6O6C - chains A and G of the 13 polymer chains in the assembly; structure by electron microscopy, 3.10 A resolution.

[Chain A]
Name: DNA-directed RNA polymerase II subunit RPB1
Organism: Saccharomyces cerevisiae
Notes: EC 2.7.7.6
UniProt: P04050 (RPB1_YEAST); residues 1-1733 here = UniProt positions 1-1733
Amino-acid sequence (1733 residues; each row starts with the number of its first residue):
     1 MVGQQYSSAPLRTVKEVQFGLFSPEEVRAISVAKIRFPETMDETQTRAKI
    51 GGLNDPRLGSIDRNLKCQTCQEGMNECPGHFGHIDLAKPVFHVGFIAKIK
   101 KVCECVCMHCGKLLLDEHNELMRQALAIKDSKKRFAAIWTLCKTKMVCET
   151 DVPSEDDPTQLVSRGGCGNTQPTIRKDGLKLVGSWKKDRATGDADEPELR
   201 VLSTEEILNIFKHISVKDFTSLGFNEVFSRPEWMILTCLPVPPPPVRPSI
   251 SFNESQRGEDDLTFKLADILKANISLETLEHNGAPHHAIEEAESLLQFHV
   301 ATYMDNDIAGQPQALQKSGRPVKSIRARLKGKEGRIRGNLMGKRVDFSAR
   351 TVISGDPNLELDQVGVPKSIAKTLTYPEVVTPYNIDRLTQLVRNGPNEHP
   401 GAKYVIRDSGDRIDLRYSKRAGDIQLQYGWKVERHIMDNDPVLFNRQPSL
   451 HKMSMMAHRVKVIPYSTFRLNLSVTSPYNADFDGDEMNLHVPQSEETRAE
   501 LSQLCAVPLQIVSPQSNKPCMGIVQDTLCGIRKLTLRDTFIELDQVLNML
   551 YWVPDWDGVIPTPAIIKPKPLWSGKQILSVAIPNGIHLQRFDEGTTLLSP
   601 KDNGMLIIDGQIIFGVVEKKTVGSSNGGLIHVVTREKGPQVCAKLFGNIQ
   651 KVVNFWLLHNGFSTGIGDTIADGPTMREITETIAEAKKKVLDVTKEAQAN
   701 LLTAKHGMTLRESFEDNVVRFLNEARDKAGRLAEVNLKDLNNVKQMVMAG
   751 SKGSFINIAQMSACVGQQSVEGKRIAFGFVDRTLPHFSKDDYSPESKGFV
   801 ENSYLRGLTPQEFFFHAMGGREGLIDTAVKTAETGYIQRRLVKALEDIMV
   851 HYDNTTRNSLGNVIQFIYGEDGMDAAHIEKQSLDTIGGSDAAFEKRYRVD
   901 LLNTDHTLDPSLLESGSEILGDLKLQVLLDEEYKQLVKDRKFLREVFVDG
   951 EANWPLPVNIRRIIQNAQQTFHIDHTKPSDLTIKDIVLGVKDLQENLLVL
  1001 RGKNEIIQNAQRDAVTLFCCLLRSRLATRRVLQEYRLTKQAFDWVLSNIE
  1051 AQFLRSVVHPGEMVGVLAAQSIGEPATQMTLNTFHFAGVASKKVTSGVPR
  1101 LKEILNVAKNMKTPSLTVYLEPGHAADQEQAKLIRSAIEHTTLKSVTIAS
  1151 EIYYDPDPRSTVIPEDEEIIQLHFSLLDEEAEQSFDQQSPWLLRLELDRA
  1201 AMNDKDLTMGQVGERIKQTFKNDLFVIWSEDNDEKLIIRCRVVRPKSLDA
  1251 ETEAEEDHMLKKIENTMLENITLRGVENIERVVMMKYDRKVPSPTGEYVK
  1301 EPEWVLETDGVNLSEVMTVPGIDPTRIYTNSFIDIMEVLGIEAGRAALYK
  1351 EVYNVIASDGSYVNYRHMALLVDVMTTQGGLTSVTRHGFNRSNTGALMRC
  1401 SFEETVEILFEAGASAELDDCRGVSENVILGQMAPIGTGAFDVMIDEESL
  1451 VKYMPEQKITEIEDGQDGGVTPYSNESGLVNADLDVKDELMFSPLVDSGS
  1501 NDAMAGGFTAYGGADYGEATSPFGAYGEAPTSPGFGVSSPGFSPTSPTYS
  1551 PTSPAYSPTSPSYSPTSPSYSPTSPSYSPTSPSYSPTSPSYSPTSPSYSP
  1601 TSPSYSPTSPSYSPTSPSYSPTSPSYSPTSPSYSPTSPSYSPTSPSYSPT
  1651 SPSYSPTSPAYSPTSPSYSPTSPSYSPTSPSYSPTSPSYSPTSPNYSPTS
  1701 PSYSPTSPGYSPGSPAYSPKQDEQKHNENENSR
Unresolved in the structure: 1-7, 1155-1163, 1165, 1167-1168, 1170-1172, 1174-1185, 1481-1733
Curated features (UniProtKB/Swiss-Prot):
  - region: P248 to D260 (Lid loop), N306 to K323 (Rudder loop), P810 to E822 (Bridging helix)
  - binding site (Zn(2+)): C67, C70, C77, H80, C107, C110, C148, C167
  - binding site (Mg(2+)): D481, D483, D485
  - modified residue: T1471 (Phosphothreonine)
  - cross-link (Glycyl lysine isopeptide (Lys-Gly)): K695 (interchain with G-Cter in ubiquitin), K1246 (interchain with G-Cter in ubiquitin), K1350 (interchain with G-Cter in ubiquitin)
  - natural variant: S1653 to P1659 (deletion: In strain: A364A)
  - mutagenesis: K1246 (K1246R: Impairs ubiquitination during transcription stress)
Metal / ion sites: Zn2+ site 1: C67, C70, H80; Zn2+ site 2: C107, M108, C167; Mg2+: D481, D483, D485 (shared with 1 residue of chain K)

[Chain G]
Name: DNA-directed RNA polymerase II subunit RPB9
Organism: Saccharomyces cerevisiae
UniProt: P27999 (RPB9_YEAST); numbering as in UniProt (aligned over 1-122)
Amino-acid sequence (122 residues; numbered 1 to 122; the number before each row is that of its first residue):
     1 MTTFRFCRDCNNMLYPREDKENNRLLFECRTCSYVEEAGSPLVYRHELIT
    51 NIGETAGVVQDIGSDPTLPRSDRECPKCHSRENVFFQSQQRRKDTSMVLF
   101 FVCLSCSHIFTSDQKNKRTQFS
Unresolved in the structure: 116-122
Curated features (UniProtKB/Swiss-Prot):
  - zinc finger: C7 to C32 (C4-type), S71 to T111 (TFIIS-type)
  - binding site (Zn(2+)): C7, C10, C29, C32, C75, C78, C103, C106
  - modified residue: S40 (Phosphoserine)
Metal / ion sites: Zn2+ site 1: N12, T31, C32; Zn2+ site 2: C78, H108

[How chain A and chain G interact]
Contacting residue pairs (57):
  A697(A) - M97(G)
  Q698(A) - M97(G)
  Q698(A) - V98(G)
  Q698(A) - L99(G)
  Q698(A) - S112(G)  hydrogen bond (backbone-side chain)
  Q698(A) - D113(G)
  A699(A) - S112(G)
  A699(A) - D113(G)
  A699(A) - Q114(G)  hydrogen bond (backbone-backbone)
  N700(A) - S96(G)
  N700(A) - V98(G)
  N700(A) - D113(G)  hydrogen bond
  N700(A) - K115(G)
  R711(A) - Q87(G)
  R711(A) - T95(G)  hydrogen bond
  R711(A) - S96(G)  hydrogen bond (side chain-backbone)
  R711(A) - M97(G)
  F714(A) - M97(G)  hydrophobic
  R782(A) - T67(G)
  S788(A) - T67(G)
  S788(A) - P69(G)
  K789(A) - D65(G)  salt bridge
  K789(A) - T67(G)  hydrogen bond (backbone-backbone)
  K789(A) - P69(G)
  D790(A) - F86(G)
  D790(A) - Q87(G)  hydrogen bond (side chain-backbone)
  Y792(A) - Q87(G)  hydrogen bond
  Y792(A) - M97(G)  hydrophobic
  T1147(A) - L48(G)
  T1147(A) - I49(G)
  I1148(A) - E47(G)
  I1148(A) - L48(G)  hydrogen bond (backbone-backbone)
  I1148(A) - I49(G)  hydrogen bond (backbone-backbone)
  A1149(A) - H46(G)
  A1149(A) - E47(G)
  S1150(A) - R45(G)
  S1150(A) - H46(G)  hydrogen bond (backbone-backbone)
  E1151(A) - L42(G)
  E1151(A) - Y44(G)
  E1151(A) - R45(G)  salt bridge
  I1152(A) - P41(G)
  I1152(A) - L42(G)
  I1152(A) - V43(G)  hydrogen bond (backbone-backbone)
  I1152(A) - Y44(G)  hydrogen bond (backbone-backbone)
  Y1153(A) - P41(G)
  Y1153(A) - L42(G)
  Y1154(A) - E18(G)  hydrogen bond
  Y1154(A) - N23(G)  hydrogen bond
  Y1154(A) - L25(G)  hydrophobic
  Y1154(A) - P41(G)  hydrogen bond (backbone-backbone)
  W1191(A) - V43(G)  hydrophobic
  D1198(A) - I49(G)
  E1253(A) - K20(G)  salt bridge
  A1254(A) - E18(G)
  A1254(A) - K20(G)  hydrogen bond (backbone-side chain)
  D1257(A) - Y15(G)
  L1268(A) - L48(G)  hydrophobic
Other interface residues (no listed pair), chain A (29 interface residues in all): T709, L710, D781, K1144
Other interface residues (no listed pair), chain G (32 interface residues in all): L68, Q89, K93, D94

[Overview]
29 residues of chain A face 32 of chain G across their interface, with 17 hydrogen bonds and 3 salt bridges.
Among the polar pairs are K789(A)-D65(G), E1151(A)-R45(G) and E1253(A)-K20(G).
Chain A is DNA-directed RNA polymerase II subunit RPB1 and chain G is DNA-directed RNA polymerase II subunit
RPB9, both from Saccharomyces cerevisiae; the structure, RNA polymerase II elongation complex arrested at a
CPD lesion, was determined by electron microscopy.
